9DUL - chains A and D of the 21 polymer chains in the assembly; structure by electron microscopy, 2.56 A resolution.

== Chain A ==
Molecule: 16S rRNA
Source organism: Escherichia coli
Sequence (1533 nucleotides; row label = number of the first residue in the row):
     2 AAUUGAAGAG UUUGAUCAUG GCUCAGAUUG AACGCUGGCG GCAGGCCUAA CACAUGCAAG
    62 UCGAACGGUA ACAGGAAGAA GCUUGCUUCU UUGCUGACGA GUGGCGGACG GGUGAGUAAU
   122 GUCUGGGAAA CUGCCUGAUG GAGGGGGAUA ACUACUGGAA ACGGUAGCUA AUACCGCAUA
   182 ACGUCGCAAG ACCAAAGAGG GGGACCUUCG GGCCUCUUGC CAUCGGAUGU GCCCAGAUGG
   242 GAUUAGCUAG UAGGUGGGGU AACGGCUCAC CUAGGCGACG AUCCCUAGCU GGUCUGAGAG
   302 GAUGACCAGC CACACUGGAA CUGAGACACG GUCCAGACUC CUACGGGAGG CAGCAGUGGG
   362 GAAUAUUGCA CAAUGGGCGC AAGCCUGAUG CAGCCAUGCC GCGUGUAUGA AGAAGGCCUU
   422 CGGGUUGUAA AGUACUUUCA GCGGGGAGGA AGGGAGUAAA GUUAAUACCU UUGCUCAUUG
   482 ACGUUACCCG CAGAAGAAGC ACCGGCUAAC UCCGUGCCAG CAGCCXCGGU AAUACGGAGG
   542 GUGCAAGCGU UAAUCGGAAU UACUGGGCGU AAAGCGCACG CAGGCGGUUU GUUAAGUCAG
   602 AUGUGAAAUC CCCGGGCUCA ACCUGGGAAC UGCAUCUGAU ACUGGCAAGC UUGAGUCUCG
   662 UAGAGGGGGG UAGAAUUCCA GGUGUAGCGG UGAAAUGCGU AGAGAUCUGG AGGAAUACCG
   722 GUGGCGAAGG CGGCCCCCUG GACGAAGACU GACGCUCAGG UGCGAAAGCG UGGGGAGCAA
   782 ACAGGAUUAG AUACCCUGGU AGUCCACGCC GUAAACGAUG UCGACUUGGA GGUUGUGCCC
   842 UUGAGGCGUG GCUUCCGGAG CUAACGCGUU AAGUCGACCG CCUGGGGAGU ACGGCCGCAA
   902 GGUUAAAACU CAAAUGAAUU GACGGGGGCC CGCACAAGCG GUGGAGCAUG UGGUUUAAUU
   962 CGAUCXAACG CGAAGAACCU UACCUGGUCU UGACAUCCAC GGAAGUUUUC AGAGAUGAGA
  1022 AUGUGCCUUC GGGAACCGUG AGACAGGUGC UGCAUGGCUG UCGUCAGCUC GUGUUGUGAA
  1082 AUGUUGGGUU AAGUCCCGCA ACGAGCGCAA CCCUUAUCCU UUGUUGCCAG CGGUCCGGCC
  1142 GGGAACUCAA AGGAGACUGC CAGUGAUAAA CUGGAGGAAG GUGGGGAUGA CGUCAAGUCA
  1202 UCAUGGCCCU UACGACCAGG GCUACACACG UGCUACAAUG GCGCAUACAA AGAGAAGCGA
  1262 CCUCGCGAGA GCAAGCGGAC CUCAUAAAGU GCGUCGUAGU CCGGAUUGGA GUCUGCAACU
  1322 CGACUCCAUG AAGUCGGAAU CGCUAGUAAU CGUGGAUCAG AAUGCCACGG UGAAUACGUU
  1382 CCCGGGCCUU GUACACACCG CCCGUXACAC CAUGGGAGUG GGUUGCAAAA GAAGUAGGUA
  1442 GCUUAACCUU CGGGAGGGCG CUUACCACUU UGUGAUUCAU GACUGGGGUG AAGUCGUAAC
  1502 AAGGUAACCG UAGGGGAACC UGCGGUUGGA UCA
Disordered / not traced: 205-213, 841-845, 1207, 1516
Modified positions: PSU (pseudouridine-5'-monophosphate) at position 516, G7M (N7-methyl-guanosine-5'-monophosphate) at position 527, 5MC (5-methylcytidine-5'-monophosphate) at position 967, 4OC (4n,o2'-methylcytidine-5'-monophosphate) at position 1402, 5MC (5-methylcytidine-5'-monophosphate) at position 1407, UR3 (3-methyluridine-5'-monophoshate) at position 1498, MA6 (6N-dimethyladenosine-5'-monophoshate) at position 1518, MA6 (6N-dimethyladenosine-5'-monophoshate) at position 1519
Sequence notes: conflict C966 (G493406 in 2852408577)

== Chain D ==
Protein: Small ribosomal subunit protein uS4
Source organism: Escherichia coli
Reference sequence: P0A7V8 (RS4_ECOLI); numbering as in UniProt (aligned over 1-206)
Sequence (206 residues; row label = number of the first residue in the row):
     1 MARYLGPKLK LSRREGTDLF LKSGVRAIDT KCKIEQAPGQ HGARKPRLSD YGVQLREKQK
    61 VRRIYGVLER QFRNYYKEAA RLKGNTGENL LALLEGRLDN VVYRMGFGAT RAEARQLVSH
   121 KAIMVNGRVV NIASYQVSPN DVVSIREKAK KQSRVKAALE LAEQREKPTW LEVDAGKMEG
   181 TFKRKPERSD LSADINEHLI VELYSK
Disordered / not traced: 1

== Chain A / chain D interface ==
Contacting residue pairs (104):
  A8(A) - Gln54(D)  base contact
  A8(A) - Glu202(D)  hydrogen bond to the base
  A8(A) - Ser205(D)  base contact
  A8(A) - Lys206(D)  base contact
  A26(A) - Lys206(D)  sugar contact
  C401(A) - Arg73(D)  salt bridge to the phosphate
  C401(A) - Asn74(D)  sugar contact
  G402(A) - Gln71(D)  phosphate contact
  G402(A) - Ile132(D)  sugar contact
  G402(A) - Ser134(D)  hydrogen bond to the phosphate
  C403(A) - Ser134(D)  hydrogen bond to the phosphate
  G404(A) - Ala2(D)  hydrogen bond to the base
  G404(A) - Arg3(D)  phosphate contact
  G404(A) - Arg115(D)  salt bridge to the phosphate
  G404(A) - Ser119(D)  sugar contact
  U405(A) - Ala2(D)  hydrogen bond to the base
  U405(A) - Arg3(D)  salt bridge to the phosphate
  U405(A) - Leu5(D)  sugar contact
  G406(A) - Arg3(D)  phosphate contact
  G406(A) - Leu5(D)  phosphate contact
  G406(A) - Gln116(D)  hydrogen bond to the base
  G406(A) - Arg154(D)  base contact
  U407(A) - Lys8(D)  salt bridge to the phosphate
  U407(A) - Thr110(D)  hydrogen bond to the phosphate
  U407(A) - Ala112(D)  sugar contact
  U407(A) - Glu113(D)  hydrogen bond to the sugar
  U407(A) - Gln116(D)  hydrogen bond to the sugar
  A408(A) - Ser23(D)  hydrogen bond to the phosphate
  A408(A) - Ala109(D)  sugar contact
  A408(A) - Thr110(D)  hydrogen bond to the phosphate
  A408(A) - Glu113(D)  sugar contact
  U409(A) - Ser23(D)  hydrogen bond to the phosphate
  U409(A) - Val25(D)  sugar contact
  G410(A) - Val25(D)  phosphate contact
  G410(A) - Arg26(D)  salt bridge to the phosphate
  G410(A) - Lys31(D)  salt bridge to the phosphate
  A411(A) - Arg26(D)  salt bridge to the phosphate
  A411(A) - Lys31(D)  salt bridge to the phosphate
  G413(A) - Thr30(D)  base contact
  G413(A) - Lys31(D)  hydrogen bond to the base
  G413(A) - Cys32(D)  base contact
  U426(A) - Arg13(D)  phosphate contact
  U426(A) - Lys33(D)  salt bridge to the phosphate
  U426(A) - Gln36(D)  phosphate contact
  U426(A) - Gly39(D)  sugar contact
  U426(A) - Gln40(D)  sugar contact
  U427(A) - Arg13(D)  salt bridge to the phosphate
  G428(A) - Pro7(D)  phosphate contact
  G428(A) - Lys10(D)  salt bridge to the phosphate
  G428(A) - Arg13(D)  sugar contact
  U429(A) - Leu9(D)  phosphate contact
  U429(A) - Lys10(D)  phosphate contact
  U429(A) - Arg13(D)  salt bridge to the phosphate
  U429(A) - Lys22(D)  phosphate contact
  U429(A) - Lys31(D)  hydrogen bond to the sugar
  U429(A) - Cys32(D)  phosphate contact
  A430(A) - Pro7(D)  phosphate contact
  A430(A) - Lys8(D)  hydrogen bond to the phosphate
  A430(A) - Leu9(D)  hydrogen bond to the phosphate
  A430(A) - Lys22(D)  salt bridge to the phosphate
  C436(A) - Arg154(D)  sugar contact
  U437(A) - His120(D)  hydrogen bond to the sugar
  U437(A) - Gln152(D)  sugar contact
  U437(A) - Arg154(D)  hydrogen bond to the sugar
  U438(A) - His120(D)  sugar contact
  U438(A) - Lys148(D)  salt bridge to the phosphate
  U439(A) - Ser119(D)  hydrogen bond to the sugar
  U439(A) - His120(D)  sugar contact
  C440(A) - Lys121(D)  salt bridge to the phosphate
  C489(A) - Lys121(D)  salt bridge to the phosphate
  C490(A) - Arg146(D)  salt bridge to the phosphate
  A495(A) - His120(D)  base contact
  U508(A) - Tyr51(D)  sugar contact
  U508(A) - Lys206(D)  salt bridge to the phosphate
  A509(A) - Leu48(D)  sugar contact
  A509(A) - Ser49(D)  hydrogen bond to the phosphate
  A509(A) - Tyr51(D)  phosphate contact
  A509(A) - Gly52(D)  sugar contact
  A509(A) - Leu55(D)  sugar contact
  C511(A) - His41(D)  hydrogen bond to the sugar
  C511(A) - Arg44(D)  hydrogen bond to the phosphate
  U512(A) - His41(D)  sugar contact
  U512(A) - Arg44(D)  salt bridge to the phosphate
  G540(A) - Gln40(D)  hydrogen bond to the base
  G541(A) - Gly39(D)  sugar contact
  G541(A) - Gln40(D)  hydrogen bond to the sugar
  G542(A) - Lys10(D)  salt bridge to the phosphate
  G542(A) - Pro38(D)  sugar contact
  G542(A) - Gly39(D)  hydrogen bond to the phosphate
  U543(A) - Arg14(D)  salt bridge to the phosphate
  U543(A) - Pro38(D)  phosphate contact
  G544(A) - Arg56(D)  salt bridge to the phosphate
  G544(A) - Gln59(D)  hydrogen bond to the phosphate
  G544(A) - Arg63(D)  salt bridge to the phosphate
  C545(A) - Gln59(D)  phosphate contact
  A546(A) - Arg62(D)  salt bridge to the phosphate
  A546(A) - Arg70(D)  salt bridge to the phosphate
  A547(A) - Ala2(D)  hydrogen bond to the phosphate
  A547(A) - Leu68(D)  phosphate contact
  A547(A) - Arg70(D)  salt bridge to the phosphate
  C613(A) - Arg81(D)  salt bridge to the phosphate
  U619(A) - Val130(D)  sugar contact
  U619(A) - Asn131(D)  hydrogen bond to the base
  U619(A) - Ile132(D)  base contact
Interface residues without a listed pair, chain A (48 interface residues in all): A2, G425, G491, A499, A510, C614, C620
Interface residues without a listed pair, chain D (67 interface residues in all): Tyr4, Leu21, Lys58, Glu69, Lys83, Val129, Ala133, Tyr135

== Summary ==
The interface between chain A and chain D involves 48 residues on one side and 67 on the other, with 28
hydrogen bonds and 27 salt bridges. Among the polar pairs are A8(A)-Glu202(D), G404(A)-Ala2(D) and
U405(A)-Ala2(D).
Here chain A is 16S rRNA and chain D is Small ribosomal subunit protein uS4, both from Escherichia coli. Entry
9DUL (Structure of mutant 30S subunit with extended helix 26, version 4) was determined by electron microscopy
(same publication as 9DUK).
